Entry 6WNO (X-ray diffraction, 3.35 A resolution); this record covers chains B and A of the 3 polymer chains in the assembly.

[Chain B]
Name: 243244 Fab heavy chain
Source organism: Homo sapiens
Notes: fragment: human antibody Fab heavy chain; antibody fragment or engineered binder
Sequence (235 residues; row label = number of the first residue in the row):
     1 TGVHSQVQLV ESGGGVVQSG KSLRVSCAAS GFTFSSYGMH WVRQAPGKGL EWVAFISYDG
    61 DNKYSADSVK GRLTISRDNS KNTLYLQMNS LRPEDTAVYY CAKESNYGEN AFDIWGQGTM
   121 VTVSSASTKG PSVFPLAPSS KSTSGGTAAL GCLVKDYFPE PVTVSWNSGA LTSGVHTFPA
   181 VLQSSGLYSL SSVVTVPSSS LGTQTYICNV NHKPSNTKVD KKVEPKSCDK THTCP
Not modelled in the structure: 1-6, 142-146, 226-235
Cystine bridges: Cys-27/Cys-101, Cys-152/Cys-208

[Chain A]
Name: Plasmodium vivax reticulocyte binding protein 2b
Source organism: Plasmodium vivax (strain Salvador I)
Reference sequence: A5K736 (A5K736_PLAVS); residues 169-470 here correspond to UniProt positions 15-316 (UniProt number = residue number - 154)
Sequence (307 residues; row label = number of the first residue in the row):
   164 GAMGSTNTTD NIDYFDISDE SNYYLISQLR PHFSNIYFFD EFKRYASYHT EIKRYEDIHK
   224 TKVNSLLNEA SRAIGICNRA KNTVKGLINI LENPQKFKTQ RESYDVKLRQ YEEKKEAFRG
   284 CLLNKNRKNL DQIKKINNEI RDLLEKLKCS QDCQTNVYFD MIKIYLVDFK KMPYENYDTF
   344 IKQYKNSYLS GVDMIRKIEK QIDNPVTINA IKFTQKEMGY IIDRFEYHLQ KVKHSIDQVT
   404 ALSDGVKPKQ VTKNRLKEYY FNIGNYYSIF KFGKDSLNML NKALIHKEKI VHNLLGELFG
   464 HLEERIS
Not modelled in the structure: 164-167, 310-312, 409-410, 463-470
Cystine bridges: Cys-240/Cys-284
Sequence notes: expression tag (164-168)

[Chain B / chain A interface]
Residue-residue contacts - 16 pairs, chain B then chain A:
  Ser-36(B) / Asn-441(A)  hydrogen bond (backbone-side chain)
  Ser-36(B) / Lys-445(A)  hydrogen bond (backbone-side chain)
  Tyr-37(B) / Lys-445(A)
  Tyr-58(B) / Lys-437(A)  hydrogen bond (side chain-backbone)
  Tyr-58(B) / Asp-438(A)  hydrogen bond
  Tyr-58(B) / Asn-441(A)
  Asp-59(B) / Lys-437(A)  salt bridge
  Asp-61(B) / Lys-437(A)  salt bridge
  Asn-62(B) / Tyr-200(A)
  Asn-106(B) / Asn-174(A)  hydrogen bond (backbone-side chain)
  Tyr-107(B) / Asp-173(A)
  Tyr-107(B) / Asn-174(A)
  Glu-109(B) / Gln-191(A)
  Glu-109(B) / Leu-192(A)
  Glu-109(B) / Arg-193(A)  salt bridge
  Asn-110(B) / Arg-193(A)  hydrogen bond
Other interface residues (no listed pair), chain B (12 interface residues in all): Ser-35, Gly-108
Other interface residues (no listed pair), chain A (12 interface residues in all): Asp-176, His-195
From the paper, about this interface:
  - epitope / paratope residues, chain A: Asp-173(A), Gln-191(A)

[Overview]
The chain B/chain A interface involves 12 residues from each chain, with 6 hydrogen bonds and 3 salt bridges.
Polar pairs include Asp-59(B)/Lys-437(A), Asp-61(B)/Lys-437(A) and Glu-109(B)/Arg-193(A). From the paper:
epitope/paratope residues Asp-173(A) and Gln-191(A).
Here chain B is 243244 Fab heavy chain (Homo sapiens) and chain A is Plasmodium vivax reticulocyte binding
protein 2b (Plasmodium vivax (strain Salvador I)). Entry 6WNO (Plasmodium vivax reticulocyte binding protein
2b (PvRBP2b) bound to human monoclonal antibody 243244) was determined by X-ray diffraction together with
6WM9, 6WQO and 6WTY from the same study.
